PDB entry 1AMS | X-ray diffraction, 2.70 A resolution | chain A

Chain A:
Protein: Aspartate aminotransferase
From: Escherichia coli
Notes: EC 2.6.1.1
UniProtKB: P00509 (AAT_ECOLI); the construct has insertions or renumbered stretches relative to UniProt, so the offset changes along the chain: 5-64 = UniProt 1-60; 66-126 = UniProt 61-121; 133-152 = UniProt 123-142; 154-231 = UniProt 143-220; 1 more segments
Amino-acid sequence (396 residues; each row starts with the number of its first residue; note: 9 numbers in that range are skipped by the numbering (no residue carries them; nothing is unmodelled there)):
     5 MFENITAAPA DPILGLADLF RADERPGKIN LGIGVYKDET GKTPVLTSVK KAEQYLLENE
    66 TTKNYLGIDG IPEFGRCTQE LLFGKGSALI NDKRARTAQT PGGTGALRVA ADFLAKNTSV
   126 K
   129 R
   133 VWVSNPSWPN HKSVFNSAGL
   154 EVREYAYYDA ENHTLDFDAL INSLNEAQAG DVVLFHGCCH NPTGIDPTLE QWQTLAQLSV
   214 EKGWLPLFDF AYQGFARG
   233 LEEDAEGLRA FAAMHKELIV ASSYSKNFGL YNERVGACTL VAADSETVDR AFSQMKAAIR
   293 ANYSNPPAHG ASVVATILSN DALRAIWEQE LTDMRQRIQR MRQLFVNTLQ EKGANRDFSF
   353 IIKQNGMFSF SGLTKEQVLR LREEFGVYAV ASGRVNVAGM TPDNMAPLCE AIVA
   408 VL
Residues lining bound ligands:
  - glutaric acid (GUA): Ile17, Ile37, Gly38, Tyr70, Trp140, Asn194, Tyr225, Arg292, Ser296, Asn297, Phe360, Arg386
  - 4'-deoxy-4'-aminopyridoxal-5'-phosphate (PMP): Tyr70, Gly107, Gly108, Thr109, Leu112, Trp140, His143, His189, Asn194, Asp222, Ala224, Tyr225, Ser255, Ser257, Lys258, Arg266, Val267
Swiss-Prot annotation at these positions:
  - binding site (L-aspartate): Gly38, Trp140, Asn194, Arg386
  - modified residue: Lys258 (N6-(pyridoxal phosphate)lysine)

Summary:
Bound to chain A: 4'-deoxy-4'-aminopyridoxal-5'-phosphate and glutaric acid. Curated annotation (UniProt)
lists 4 L-aspartate-binding residues.
Chain A is Aspartate aminotransferase (Escherichia coli); the structure, X-ray crystallographic study of
pyridoxamine 5'-phosphate-type aspartate aminotransferases from escherichia coli in three forms, was
determined by X-ray diffraction, deposited together with 1AMQ and 1AMR.
